PDB entry 8XQB | electron microscopy, 4.07 A resolution (low resolution: residue-level contacts below are approximate; hydrogen-bond / salt-bridge calls are withheld) | chains b2 and W3 of the 71 polymer chains in the assembly

# Chain b2
Molecule: Portal protein B
Source organism: Escherichia phage Lambda
UniProtKB: P03710 (PORTL_LAMBD); numbering as in UniProt (aligned over 1-533)
Sequence (533 residues; numbered 1 to 533; the number before each row is that of its first residue):
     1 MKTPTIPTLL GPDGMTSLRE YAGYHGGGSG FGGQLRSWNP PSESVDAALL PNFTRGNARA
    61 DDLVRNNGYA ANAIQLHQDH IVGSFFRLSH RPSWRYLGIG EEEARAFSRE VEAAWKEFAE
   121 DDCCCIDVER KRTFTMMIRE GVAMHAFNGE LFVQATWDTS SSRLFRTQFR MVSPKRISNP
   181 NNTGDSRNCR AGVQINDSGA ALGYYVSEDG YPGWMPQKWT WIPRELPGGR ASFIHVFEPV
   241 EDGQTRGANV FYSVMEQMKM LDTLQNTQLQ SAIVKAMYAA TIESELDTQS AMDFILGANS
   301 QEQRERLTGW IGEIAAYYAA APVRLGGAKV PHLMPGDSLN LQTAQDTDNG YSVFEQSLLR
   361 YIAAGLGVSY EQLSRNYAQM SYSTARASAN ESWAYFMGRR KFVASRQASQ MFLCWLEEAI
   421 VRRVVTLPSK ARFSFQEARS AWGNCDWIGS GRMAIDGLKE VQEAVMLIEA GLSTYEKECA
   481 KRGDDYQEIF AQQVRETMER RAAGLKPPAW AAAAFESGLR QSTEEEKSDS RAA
Disordered / not traced: 1-24, 303-317, 513-533
Disulfide bonds: C123-C125
UniProt features mapped onto this chain:
  - site: A22, G23 (Cleavage)

# Chain W3
Molecule: Head completion protein
Source organism: Escherichia phage Lambda
UniProtKB: P68660 (HCP_LAMBD); residues 1-68 here = UniProt positions 1-68
Sequence (68 residues; each row starts with the number of its first residue):
     1 MTRQEELAAA RAALHDLMTG KRVATVQKDG RRVEFTATSV SDLKKYIAEL EVQTGMTQRR
    61 RGPAGFYV
Disordered / not traced: 1

# Interface between chain b2 and chain W3
Residue-residue contacts - 25 pairs, chain b2 then chain W3:
  E285(b2) with E49(W3)
  L286(b2) with V52(W3); R60(W3)
  D293(b2) with G62(W3); P63(W3)
  F294(b2) with V52(W3); R60(W3); R61(W3); G62(W3); P63(W3)
  I295(b2) with R60(W3); P63(W3)
  G297(b2) with P63(W3)
  A328(b2) with F66(W3)
  K329(b2) with P63(W3); A64(W3)
  V330(b2) with P63(W3); A64(W3)
  P331(b2) with P63(W3)
  H332(b2) with R60(W3)
  L333(b2) with R60(W3)
  M334(b2) with R60(W3)
  P335(b2) with K45(W3)
  G336(b2) with K45(W3)
  D337(b2) with R60(W3)

# In short
16 residues of chain b2 and 9 residues of chain W3 are in contact.
Here chain b2 is Portal protein B and chain W3 is Head completion protein, both from Escherichia phage Lambda.
Entry 8XQB (Mature virion portal vertex of bacteriophage lambda) was determined by electron microscopy,
deposited together with 8XOT, 8XOU, 8XOW and 8XPM.
